7NYW - chains B and C of the 14 polymer chains in the assembly; structure by electron microscopy, 3.10 A resolution.

== Chain B ==
Name: Chromosome partition protein MukB
Organism: Photorhabdus thracensis
Reference sequence: A0A0F7LRY2 (A0A0F7LRY2_9GAMM); residues 1-1482 here = UniProt positions 1-1482
Sequence (1482 residues; each row starts with the number of its first residue):
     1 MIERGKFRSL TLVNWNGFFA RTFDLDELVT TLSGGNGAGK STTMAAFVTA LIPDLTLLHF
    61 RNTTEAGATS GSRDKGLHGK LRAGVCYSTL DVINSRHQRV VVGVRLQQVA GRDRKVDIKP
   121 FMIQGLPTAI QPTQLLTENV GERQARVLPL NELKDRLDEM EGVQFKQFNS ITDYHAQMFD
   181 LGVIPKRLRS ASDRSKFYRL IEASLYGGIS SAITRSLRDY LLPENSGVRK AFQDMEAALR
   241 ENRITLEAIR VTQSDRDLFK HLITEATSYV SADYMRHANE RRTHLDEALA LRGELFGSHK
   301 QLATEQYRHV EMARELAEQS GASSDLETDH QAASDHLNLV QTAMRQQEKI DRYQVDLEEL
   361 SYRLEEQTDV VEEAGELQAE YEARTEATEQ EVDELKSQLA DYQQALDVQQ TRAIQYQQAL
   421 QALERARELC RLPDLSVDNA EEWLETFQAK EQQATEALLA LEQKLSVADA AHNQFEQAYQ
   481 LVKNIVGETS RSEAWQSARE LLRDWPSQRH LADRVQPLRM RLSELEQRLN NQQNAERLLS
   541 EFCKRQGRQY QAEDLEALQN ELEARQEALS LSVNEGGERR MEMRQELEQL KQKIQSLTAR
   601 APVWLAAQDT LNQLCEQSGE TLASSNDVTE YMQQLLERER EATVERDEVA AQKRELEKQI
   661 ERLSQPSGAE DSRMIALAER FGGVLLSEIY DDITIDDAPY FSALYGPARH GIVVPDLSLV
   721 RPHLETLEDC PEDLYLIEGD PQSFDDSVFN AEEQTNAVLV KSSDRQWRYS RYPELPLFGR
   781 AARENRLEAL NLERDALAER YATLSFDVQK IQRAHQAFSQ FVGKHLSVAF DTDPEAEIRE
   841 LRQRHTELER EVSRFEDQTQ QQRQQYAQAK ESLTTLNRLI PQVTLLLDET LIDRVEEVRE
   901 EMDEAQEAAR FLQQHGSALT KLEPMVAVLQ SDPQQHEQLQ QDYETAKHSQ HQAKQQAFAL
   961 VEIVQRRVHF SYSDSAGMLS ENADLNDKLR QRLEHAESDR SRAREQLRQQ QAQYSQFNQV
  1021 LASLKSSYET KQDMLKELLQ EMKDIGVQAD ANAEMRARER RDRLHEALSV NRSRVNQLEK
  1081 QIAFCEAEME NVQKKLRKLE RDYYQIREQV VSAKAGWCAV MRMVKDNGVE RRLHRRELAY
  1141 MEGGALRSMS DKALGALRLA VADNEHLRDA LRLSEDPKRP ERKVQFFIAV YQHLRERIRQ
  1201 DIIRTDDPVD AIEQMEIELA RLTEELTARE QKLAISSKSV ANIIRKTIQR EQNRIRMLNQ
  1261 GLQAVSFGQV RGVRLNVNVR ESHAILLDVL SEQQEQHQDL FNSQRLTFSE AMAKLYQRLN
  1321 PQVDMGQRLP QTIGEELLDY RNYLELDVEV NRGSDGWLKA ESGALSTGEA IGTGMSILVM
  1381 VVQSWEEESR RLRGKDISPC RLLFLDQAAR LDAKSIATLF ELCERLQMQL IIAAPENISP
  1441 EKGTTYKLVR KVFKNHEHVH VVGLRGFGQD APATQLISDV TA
Not modelled in the structure: 1, 307-567, 664-786, 864-1088, 1469-1482
Sequence notes: engineered mutation Gln-1407 (Glu in A0A0F7LRY2)
Metal / ion sites: Mg2+: Ser-41 (together with ATP)
Residues lining bound ligands:
  - ATP (adenosine-5'-triphosphate), molecule 1: Asn-16, Gly-35, Asn-36, Gly-37, Ala-38, Gly-39, Lys-40, Ser-41, Thr-42, Gly-76, Gly-79, Lys-80, Gln-1407, Arg-1450
  - ATP, molecule 2: Gln-1269, Arg-1352, Gly-1363, Ala-1364, Leu-1365, Ser-1366, Thr-1367, Gly-1368, Glu-1369
What the authors report for this chain:
  - binding site for DNA 80 b: Gln-1327, Arg-1328
  - binding site for matS2 DNA 80 b, oligo FBA769: Lys-1178
  - binding site for DNA 80 b: Arg-1328
  - binding site for 4'-phosphopantetheine: Arg-839
  - mutagenesis - E1407Q: decreased catalytic activity (citing earlier work)
  - mutagenesis - S1366R, D1406A: abolished growth

== Chain C ==
Name: Chromosome partition protein MukF
Organism: Photorhabdus thracensis
Reference sequence: A0A0F7LMQ4 (A0A0F7LMQ4_9GAMM); residues 1-440 here = UniProt positions 1-440
Sequence (440 residues; row label = number of the first residue in the row):
     1 MSEYSQTVPE LVSWARKNDF SISLPVERLA FLMAIAVLNS ERLDGEMSEG ELIDAFREVC
    61 KGFEQTAESV AVRANNAIND MVRQKLLNRF TSELADGNAI YRLTPLGISI SDYYIRQREF
   121 STLRLSMQLS IVANELHRAA EAAEEGGDEF HWHRNVFAPL KYSVAEIFDS IDMSQRLMDE
   181 QQNFVKEDIA ALLNQDWQAA IANCEQLLSE TSGTLRELQD TLEAAGDKLQ ANLLRIQDAN
   241 MGSGGSELVD KLVFDLQSKL DRIISWGQQA IDLWIGYDRH VHKFIRTAID MDKNRIFSQR
   301 LRQSVQHYFD NPWTLTVANA ERLLDMRDEE LALRNEEVTG ELPLELEYEE FSEINDQLAA
   361 MIEKALLVYQ QEQRPLDLGA VLRDYLAQHP LPRHFDVARI LVDQAVRLGV AEADFSGLPA
   421 EWLAINDYGA KVQAHVIDTY
Not modelled in the structure: 1-9, 23-118
What the authors report for this chain:
  - binding site for DNA 80 b: Arg-322, Arg-327

== Interface between chain B and chain C ==
Contacting residue pairs (51):
  Asn-14(B) / Val-338(C)
  Phe-19(B) / Thr-339(C)
  Phe-19(B) / Gly-340(C)
  Phe-19(B) / Glu-341(C)
  Ala-20(B) / Pro-343(C)
  Arg-21(B) / Pro-343(C)
  Ala-83(B) / Glu-336(C)
  Ala-83(B) / Val-338(C)
  Gly-84(B) / Arg-334(C)
  Gly-84(B) / Glu-336(C)
  Gln-107(B) / Leu-333(C)
  Gln-107(B) / Arg-334(C)  hydrogen bond (side chain-backbone)
  Gln-107(B) / Asn-335(C)  hydrogen bond
  Gln-108(B) / Leu-333(C)
  Gln-108(B) / Arg-334(C)  hydrogen bond (backbone-backbone)
  Val-109(B) / Ala-332(C)
  Val-109(B) / Leu-333(C)  hydrophobic
  Ala-110(B) / Ala-332(C)  hydrogen bond (backbone-backbone)
  Ala-110(B) / Arg-334(C)
  Asp-117(B) / Leu-333(C)
  Thr-133(B) / Leu-342(C)
  Arg-143(B) / Glu-341(C)  salt bridge
  Arg-143(B) / Leu-342(C)
  Arg-143(B) / Leu-344(C)
  Gln-144(B) / Gly-340(C)
  Ala-145(B) / Thr-339(C)
  Ala-145(B) / Gly-340(C)  hydrogen bond (backbone-backbone)
  Arg-146(B) / Glu-337(C)  salt bridge
  Arg-146(B) / Val-338(C)
  Arg-146(B) / Thr-339(C)
  Val-147(B) / Val-338(C)  hydrogen bond (backbone-backbone)
  Asp-234(B) / Asp-272(C)
  Glu-241(B) / Arg-279(C)  salt bridge
  Lys-1232(B) / Ile-275(C)
  Tyr-1446(B) / Leu-346(C)  hydrophobic
  His-1460(B) / Glu-347(C)  salt bridge
  Val-1461(B) / Leu-346(C)
  Val-1462(B) / Leu-346(C)  hydrophobic
  Val-1462(B) / Glu-349(C)
  Gly-1463(B) / Leu-346(C)
  Gly-1463(B) / Glu-347(C)  hydrogen bond (backbone-backbone)
  Gly-1463(B) / Tyr-348(C)
  Gly-1463(B) / Glu-349(C)  hydrogen bond (backbone-backbone)
  Leu-1464(B) / Glu-349(C)
  Arg-1465(B) / Tyr-348(C)
  Arg-1465(B) / Glu-349(C)  hydrogen bond (backbone-backbone)
  Arg-1465(B) / Glu-350(C)
  Arg-1465(B) / Phe-351(C)  hydrogen bond (backbone-backbone)
  Gly-1466(B) / Phe-351(C)
  Phe-1467(B) / Glu-350(C)
  Gly-1468(B) / Glu-350(C)
Interface residues without a listed pair, chain B (36 interface residues in all): Val-85, Arg-105, Lys-115, Thr-137, Lys-1246, Pro-1440
Interface residues without a listed pair, chain C (25 interface residues in all): Asp-261, Leu-331, Glu-353

== In short ==
36 residues of chain B face 25 of chain C across their interface; the contacts include 10 hydrogen bonds and 4
salt bridges. Among the polar pairs are Arg-143(B)/Glu-341(C), Arg-146(B)/Glu-337(C) and
Glu-241(B)/Arg-279(C). From the paper: a binding site for DNA 80 b at Gln-1327(B), Arg-1328(B) and Arg-322(C)
among others; S1366R and D1406A of chain B abolish growth.
Chain B is Chromosome partition protein MukB and chain C is Chromosome partition protein MukF, both from
Photorhabdus thracensis; the structure, Cryo-EM structure of the MukBEF-MatP-DNA head module, was determined
by electron microscopy, deposited together with 7NYX, 7NYY, 7NYZ, 7NZ0, 7NZ2, 7NZ3 and 7NZ4.
